8VAR - chains A and F of the 9 polymer chains in the assembly; structure by electron microscopy, 3.90 A resolution.

== Chain A ==
Protein: DNA polymerase III subunit delta
From: Escherichia coli
UniProtKB: P28630 (HOLA_ECOLI); residue numbers follow UniProt; this construct covers 1-343
Amino-acid sequence (343 residues; each row starts with the number of its first residue):
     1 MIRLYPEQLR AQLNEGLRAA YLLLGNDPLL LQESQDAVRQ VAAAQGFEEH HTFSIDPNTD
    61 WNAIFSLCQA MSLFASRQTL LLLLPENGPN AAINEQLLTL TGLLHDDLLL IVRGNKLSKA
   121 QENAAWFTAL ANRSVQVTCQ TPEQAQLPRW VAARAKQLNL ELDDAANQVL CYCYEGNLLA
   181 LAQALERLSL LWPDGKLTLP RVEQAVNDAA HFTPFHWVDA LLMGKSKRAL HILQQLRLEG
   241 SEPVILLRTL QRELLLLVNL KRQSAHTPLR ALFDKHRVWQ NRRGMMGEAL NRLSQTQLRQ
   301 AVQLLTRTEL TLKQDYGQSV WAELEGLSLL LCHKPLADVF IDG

== Chain F ==
Protein: Beta sliding clamp
From: Escherichia coli
UniProtKB: P0A988 (DPO3B_ECOLI); residue numbers follow UniProt; this construct covers 1-366
Amino-acid sequence (369 residues; row label = number of the first residue in the row; numbers below 1 keep their minus sign (Gly-2 is residue -2)):
    -2 GPHMKFTVER EHLLKPLQQV SGPLGGRPTL PILGNLLLQV ADGTLSLTGT DLEMEMVARV
    58 ALVQPHEPGA TTVPARKFFD ICRGLPEGAE IAVQLEGERM LVRSGRSRFS LSTLPAADFP
   118 NLDDWQSEVE FTLPQATMKR LIEATQFSMA HQDVRYYLNG MLFETEGEEL RTVATDGHRL
   178 AVCSMPIGQS LPSHSVIVPR KGVIELMRML DGGDNPLRVQ IGSNNIRAHV GDFIFTSKLV
   238 DGRFPDYRRV LPKNPDKHLE AGCDLLKQAF ARAAILSNEK FRGVRLYVSE NQLKITANNP
   298 EQEEAEEILD VTYSGAEMEI GFNVSYVLDV LNALKCENVR MMLTDSVSSV QIEDAASQSA
   358 AYVVMPMRL
Differences from the reference sequence: expression tag (-2 to 0)
Curated features (UniProtKB/Swiss-Prot):
  - binding site (DNA): Arg24, Arg73, Gln149, Tyr153, Tyr154
  - mutagenesis: Arg24 (R24A: Mild defect in DNA replication, impaired loading of clamp on DNA, polymerase speed is wild-type. More severe replication defect and very poor clamp loading; when associated with A-149), Gly66 (G66E: In dnaN159; a temperature- and UV-sensitive mutation, displays altered DNA polymerase usage, chronically induced SOS response; when associated with A-174), Ala133 (A133T: Reduction of synthesis of beta*, probably due to mutation of its promoter), Met135 (M135L: 3-fold reduction of synthesis of beta*, probably due to loss of its start codon), Met146 (M146L: No effect on synthesis of beta*), Gln149 (Q149A: Mild defect in DNA replication, impaired loading of clamp on DNA, polymerase speed is wild-type. More severe replication defect and very poor clamp loading; when associated with A-24), Tyr153 to Tyr154 (Very poor loading of clamp on DNA, polymerase speed is wild-type), Gly174 (G174A: In dnaN159; a temperature- and UV-sensitive mutation, displays altered DNA polymerase usage, chronically induced SOS response; when associated with A-66), Gln265 to Leu366 (In dnaN806; temperature sensitive), Ile272 to Leu273 (Monomeric in solution, binds very tightly to subunit delta (holA). The monomer binds tightly to linear and circular DNA. Cannot bind both Pol III and IV simultaneously)
From the paper describing this entry:
  - binding site for the 30-nt DNA strand: Gly23, Arg24, Arg80

== How chain A and chain F interact ==
Contacting residue pairs (27):
  Glu49(A) - Arg152(F)  salt bridge
  Trp61(A) - Lys277(F)
  Asn62(A) - Lys277(F)
  Ile64(A) - Lys277(F)
  Ile64(A) - Phe278(F)  hydrophobic
  Phe65(A) - His175(F)
  Phe65(A) - Tyr323(F)
  Cys68(A) - Met364(F)
  Cys68(A) - Arg365(F)  hydrogen bond (backbone-backbone)
  Gln69(A) - His175(F)  hydrogen bond
  Gln69(A) - Tyr323(F)
  Gln69(A) - Met364(F)
  Ala70(A) - Gly174(F)
  Ala70(A) - His175(F)
  Ala70(A) - Met362(F)
  Met71(A) - Gly174(F)
  Met71(A) - His175(F)
  Met71(A) - Met362(F)
  Ser72(A) - Gly174(F)  hydrogen bond (backbone-backbone)
  Ser72(A) - His175(F)  hydrogen bond (side chain-backbone)
  Ser72(A) - Arg176(F)  hydrogen bond (side chain-backbone)
  Ser72(A) - Val247(F)
  Ser72(A) - Met362(F)
  Leu73(A) - Thr172(F)
  Leu73(A) - Pro242(F)  hydrophobic
  Leu73(A) - Val247(F)
  Phe74(A) - Arg246(F)
Also at the interface, not in a pair above, chain A (13 interface residues in all): His105
Also at the interface, not in a pair above, chain F (18 interface residues in all): Asp150, Asp243, Asn320, Pro363

== Summary ==
The interface between chain A and chain F involves 13 residues on one side and 18 on the other, with 5
hydrogen bonds and 1 salt bridge. Polar contacts include Glu49(A)-Arg152(F), Gln69(A)-His175(F) and
Ser72(A)-His175(F). The paper reports a binding site for the 30-nt DNA strand at Gly23(F), Arg24(F) and
Arg80(F).
Here chain A is DNA polymerase III subunit delta and chain F is Beta sliding clamp, both from Escherichia
coli. Entry 8VAR (Structure of the E. coli clamp loader bound to the beta clamp in a Closed-DNA2 conformation)
was determined by electron microscopy together with 8VAL, 8VAM, 8VAN, 8VAP, 8VAQ, 8VAS and 8VAT from the same
study.
